7OJS - chains H and I of the 4 polymer chains in the assembly; structure by X-ray diffraction, 4.20 A resolution (low resolution: residue-level contacts below are approximate; hydrogen-bond / salt-bridge calls are withheld).

[Chain H (and I)]
Protein: Cyclic di-AMP synthase CdaA
Organism: Bacillus subtilis (strain 168)
Notes: EC 2.7.7.85; chain I of this document is another copy of the same molecule, construct and numbering; everything in this record applies to it too
Reference sequence: Q45589 (CDAA_BACSU); residue numbers follow UniProt; this construct covers 107-273
Amino-acid sequence (167 residues; numbered 107 to 273; the number before each row is that of its first residue):
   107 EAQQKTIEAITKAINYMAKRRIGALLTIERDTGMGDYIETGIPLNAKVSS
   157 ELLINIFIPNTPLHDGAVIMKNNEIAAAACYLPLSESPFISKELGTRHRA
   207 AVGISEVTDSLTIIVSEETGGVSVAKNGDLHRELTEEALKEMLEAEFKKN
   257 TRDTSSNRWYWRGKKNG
Unresolved in the structure: 253-273
What the authors report for this chain:
  - mutagenesis - R126A: decreased catalytic activity
  - catalytic residues: Asp171 to Ala173, Arg203 to Arg205 (citing earlier work)

[Chain H / chain I interface]
Contacting residue pairs (34):
  Ile148(H) - Ser155(I)
  Ile148(H) - Glu157(I)
  Pro149(H) - Ser155(I)
  Leu150(H) - Ala152(I)
  Leu150(H) - Lys153(I)
  Leu150(H) - Leu158(I)
  Asn151(H) - Asn151(I)
  Asn151(H) - Lys153(I)
  Ala152(H) - Leu150(I)
  Ala152(H) - Ala152(I)
  Lys153(H) - Leu150(I)
  Lys153(H) - Asn151(I)
  Ser155(H) - Ile148(I)
  Glu157(H) - Ile148(I)
  Glu157(H) - Pro168(I)
  Glu157(H) - Leu169(I)
  Leu158(H) - Leu150(I)
  Leu158(H) - Leu169(I)
  Asn161(H) - Asn161(I)
  Asn161(H) - Ile162(I)
  Asn161(H) - Thr167(I)
  Asn161(H) - Pro168(I)
  Asn161(H) - Leu169(I)
  Ile162(H) - Asn161(I)
  Ile164(H) - Thr167(I)
  Thr167(H) - Asn161(I)
  Thr167(H) - Ile164(I)
  Pro168(H) - Tyr122(I)
  Pro168(H) - Glu157(I)
  Pro168(H) - Ile160(I)
  Pro168(H) - Asn161(I)
  Leu169(H) - Glu157(I)
  Leu169(H) - Leu158(I)
  Leu169(H) - Asn161(I)
Also at the interface, not in a pair above, chain H (18 interface residues in all): Tyr122, Ile160, Asn166
Also at the interface, not in a pair above, chain I (17 interface residues in all): Pro149

[Overview]
18 residues of chain H face 17 of chain I across their interface. From the paper: catalytic residues Asp171(H)
and Arg203(H); R126A of chain H reduces catalytic activity.
Both chains are Cyclic di-AMP synthase CdaA (Bacillus subtilis (strain 168)). Entry 7OJS (Complex structure 2
of the Bacillus subtilis CdaA c-di-AMP cyclase domain (CdaACD) and the phosphoglucomutase GlmM ...) was
determined by X-ray diffraction, deposited together with 7OLH and 7OML.
